Entry 1M27 (X-ray diffraction, 2.50 A resolution); this record covers chains A and C of the 3 polymer chains in the assembly.

Chain A:
Protein: SH2 domain protein 1A
Organism: Homo sapiens
UniProtKB: O60880 (SH21A_HUMAN); residues 1-104 here = UniProt positions 1-104
Amino-acid sequence (104 residues; each row starts with the number of its first residue):
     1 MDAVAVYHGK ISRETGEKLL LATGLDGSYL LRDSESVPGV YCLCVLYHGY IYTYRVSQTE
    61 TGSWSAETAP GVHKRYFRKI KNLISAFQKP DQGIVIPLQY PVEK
Ligand contacts: citrate anion (FLC): Arg13, Arg32, Asp33, Ser34, Glu35, Ser36, Cys42, Thr53, Arg55

Chain C:
Protein: Proto-oncogene tyrosine-protein kinase FYN
Organism: Homo sapiens
Notes: EC 2.7.1.112; fragment: SH3 domain (residues 82-143)
UniProtKB: P06241 (FYN_HUMAN); residues 84-144 here correspond to UniProt positions 83-143 (UniProt number = residue number - 1)
Amino-acid sequence (61 residues; row label = number of the first residue in the row):
    84 VTLFVALYDY EARTEDDLSF HKGEKFQILN SSEGDWWEAR SLTTGETGYI PSNYVAPVDS
   144 I

Interface between chain A and chain C:
Contacting residue pairs (19; chain A residue first):
  Ser63(A) with Thr97(C)
  Arg75(A) with Glu98(C), salt bridge
  Tyr76(A) with Thr97(C); Glu98(C), hydrogen bond (backbone-backbone)
  Phe77(A) with Thr97(C); Glu98(C); Asp99(C)
  Arg78(A) with Tyr93(C); Arg96(C); Thr97(C); Asp99(C), hydrogen bond (backbone-side chain); Asp100(C), salt bridge; Trp119(C)
  Lys79(A) with Asp99(C), hydrogen bond (backbone-side chain); Glu116(C), salt bridge; Tyr132(C)
  Lys81(A) with Tyr132(C)
  Asn82(A) with Asp99(C), hydrogen bond; Tyr132(C)
Other interface residues (no listed pair), chain A (9 interface residues in all): Thr61
The authors on this interface:
  - specific contacts: Arg78(A)-Asp100(C) (salt bridge), Arg78(A)-Trp119(C), Lys81(A)-Glu121(C) (water-mediated contact), Lys81(A)-Tyr132(C) (water-mediated contact), Asn82(A)-Asp99(C) (hydrogen bond), Asp99(C)-Arg78(A) (backbone contact)
  - hot spots on chain A (mutagenesis) - R78E: abolished binding to Proto-oncogene tyrosine-protein kinase FYN (chain C)
  - interface residues, chain C: Trp119(C)
  - hot spots on chain C (mutagenesis) - D99A: decreased binding to SH2 domain protein 1A (chain A)

Summary:
Chain A and chain C each contribute 9 residues to their interface, with 4 hydrogen bonds and 3 salt bridges.
Among the polar pairs are Arg75(A)-Glu98(C), Arg78(A)-Asp100(C) and Lys79(A)-Glu116(C). The paper describes a
salt bridge between Arg78(A) and Asp100(C); a contact between Arg78(A) and Trp119(C); water-mediated contacts
between Lys81(A) and Glu121(C) and Lys81(A) and Tyr132(C). The paper reports that R78E of chain A abolishes
binding to Proto-oncogene tyrosine-protein kinase FYN (chain C); the interface residue Trp119(C).
Here chain A is SH2 domain protein 1A and chain C is Proto-oncogene tyrosine-protein kinase FYN, both from
Homo sapiens. Entry 1M27 (Crystal structure of SAP/FynSH3/SLAM ternary complex) was determined by X-ray
diffraction.
